PDB entry 1FGN | X-ray diffraction, 2.50 A resolution | chains L and H

[Chain L]
Protein: Immunoglobulin fab 5G9
Organism: Mus musculus
Notes: fragment: light chain residues 1 - 214, heavy chain residues 1 - 214; antibody fragment or engineered binder
Sequence (214 residues; each row starts with the number of its first residue):
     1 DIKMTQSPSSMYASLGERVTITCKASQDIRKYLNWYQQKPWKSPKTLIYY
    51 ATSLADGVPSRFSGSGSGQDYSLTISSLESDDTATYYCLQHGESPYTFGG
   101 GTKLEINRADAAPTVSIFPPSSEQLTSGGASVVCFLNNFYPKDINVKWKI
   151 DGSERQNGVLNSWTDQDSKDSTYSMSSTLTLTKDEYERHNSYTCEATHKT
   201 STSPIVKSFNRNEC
Construct notes: conflict R30 (Tyr in 1613779), K31 (Ser in 1613779), N34 (Ser in 1613779), Y36 (Phe in 1613779), W41 (Gly in 1613779), Y50 (Arg in 1613779), T52 (Asn in 1613779), S53 (Arg in 1613779), A55 (Val in 1613779), S80 (Tyr in 1613779), D81 (Glu in 1613779), T83 (Leu in 1613779), A84 (Gly in 1613779), T85 (Ile in 1613779), H91 (Phe in 1613779), G92 (Asp in 1613779), S94 (Phe in 1613779), N107 (Lys in 1613779)
Disulfides: C23-C88, C134-C194

[Chain H]
Protein: Immunoglobulin fab 5G9
Organism: Mus musculus
Notes: fragment: light chain residues 1 - 214, heavy chain residues 1 - 214; antibody fragment or engineered binder
Sequence (214 residues; each row starts with the number of its first residue):
     1 EIQLQQSGAELVRPGALVKLSCKASGFNIKDYYMHWVKQRPEQGLEWIGL
    51 IDPENGNTIYDPKFQGKASITADTSSNTAYLQLSSLTSEDTAVYYCARDN
   101 SYYFDYWGQGTTLTVSSAKTTPPSVYPLAPGSAAQTNSMVTLGCLVKGYF
   151 PEPVTVTWNSGSLSSGVHTFPAVLQSDLYTLSSSVTVPSSTWPSETVTCN
   201 VAHPASSTKVDKKI
Construct notes: conflict Q3 (Lys in S49220), Q5 (Leu in S49220), Q6 (Glu in S49220), 20 further conflict positions vs the reference (S49220) not listed
Disulfides: C22-C96, C144-C199

[Interface between chain L and chain H]
Contacting residue pairs - 65 pairs, chain L then chain H:
  N34(L) - Y102(H)
  N34(L) - Y103(H)
  Y36(L) - Y103(H)
  Y36(L) - F104(H)  hydrogen bond (side chain-backbone)
  Y36(L) - W107(H)  hydrophobic
  Q38(L) - Q39(H)  hydrogen bond
  Q38(L) - Y95(H)
  S43(L) - Y95(H)
  S43(L) - W107(H)
  P44(L) - L45(H)  hydrophobic
  P44(L) - W107(H)  hydrogen bond (backbone-side chain)
  T46(L) - Y103(H)
  T46(L) - F104(H)
  Y49(L) - Y102(H)  hydrophobic
  Y49(L) - Y103(H)  hydrophobic
  D56(L) - Y103(H)
  Y87(L) - Q39(H)
  Y87(L) - G44(H)
  Y87(L) - L45(H)  hydrophobic
  S94(L) - I59(H)
  P95(L) - W47(H)  hydrophobic
  P95(L) - Y60(H)
  P95(L) - D61(H)
  P95(L) - P62(H)
  Y96(L) - H35(H)
  Y96(L) - W47(H)
  F98(L) - L45(H)
  F98(L) - W47(H)
  T114(L) - T136(H)
  V115(L) - T136(H)  hydrogen bond (backbone-side chain)
  F118(L) - L128(H)
  F118(L) - A129(H)
  F118(L) - P130(H)
  F118(L) - T141(H)
  S121(L) - Y126(H)
  S121(L) - P127(H)
  E123(L) - V125(H)
  E123(L) - Y126(H)
  E123(L) - K212(H)  salt bridge
  Q124(L) - Y126(H)
  S127(L) - Y126(H)
  S131(L) - L145(H)
  S131(L) - K147(H)
  V133(L) - L145(H)  hydrophobic
  F135(L) - F170(H)  hydrophobic
  F135(L) - S183(H)
  F135(L) - S184(H)
  N137(L) - F170(H)
  N137(L) - S184(H)  hydrogen bond
  N138(L) - H168(H)
  L160(L) - V173(H)  hydrophobic
  L160(L) - Q175(H)
  L160(L) - T180(H)
  N161(L) - V173(H)
  S162(L) - F170(H)
  S162(L) - P171(H)  hydrogen bond (side chain-backbone)
  W163(L) - P171(H)
  T164(L) - T169(H)
  T164(L) - F170(H)
  S174(L) - H168(H)  hydrogen bond
  S174(L) - F170(H)
  M175(L) - F170(H)
  S176(L) - F170(H)
  S176(L) - S182(H)  hydrogen bond
  K207(L) - T136(H)
Interface residues without a listed pair, chain L (42 interface residues in all): W41, K42, A55, H91, S116, D167, T178, T180
Interface residues without a listed pair, chain H (42 interface residues in all): V37, Q43, E46, G108, L142, G143, E152

[Summary]
Chain L and chain H each contribute 42 residues to their interface, with 8 hydrogen bonds and 1 salt bridge.
Polar pairs include E123(L)-K212(H), Y36(L)-F104(H) and Q38(L)-Q39(H).
Here chain L is Immunoglobulin fab 5G9 and chain H is Immunoglobulin fab 5G9, both from Mus musculus. Entry
1FGN (Monoclonal murine antibody 5G9-anti-human tissue factor) was determined by X-ray diffraction (same
publication as 1TFH).
